Entry 6W6K (electron microscopy, 3.60 A resolution); this record covers chains A and C of the 18 polymer chains in the assembly.

Chain A:
Molecule: 16S rRNA
Organism: Escherichia coli (strain K12)
Sequence (1542 nucleotides; each row starts with the number of its first residue):
     1 AAAUUGAAGA GUUUGAUCAU GGCUCAGAUU GAACGCUGGC GGCAGGCCUA ACACAUGCAA
    61 GUCGAACGGU AACAGGAAGA AGCUUGCUUC UUUGCUGACG AGUGGCGGAC GGGUGAGUAA
   121 UGUCUGGGAA ACUGCCUGAU GGAGGGGGAU AACUACUGGA AACGGUAGCU AAUACCGCAU
   181 AACGUCGCAA GACCAAAGAG GGGGACCUUC GGGCCUCUUG CCAUCGGAUG UGCCCAGAUG
   241 GGAUUAGCUA GUAGGUGGGG UAACGGCUCA CCUAGGCGAC GAUCCCUAGC UGGUCUGAGA
   301 GGAUGACCAG CCACACUGGA ACUGAGACAC GGUCCAGACU CCUACGGGAG GCAGCAGUGG
   361 GGAAUAUUGC ACAAUGGGCG CAAGCCUGAU GCAGCCAUGC CGCGUGUAUG AAGAAGGCCU
   421 UCGGGUUGUA AAGUACUUUC AGCGGGGAGG AAGGGAGUAA AGUUAAUACC UUUGCUCAUU
   481 GACGUUACCC GCAGAAGAAG CACCGGCUAA CUCCGUGCCA GCAGCCGCGG UAAUACGGAG
   541 GGUGCAAGCG UUAAUCGGAA UUACUGGGCG UAAAGCGCAC GCAGGCGGUU UGUUAAGUCA
   601 GAUGUGAAAU CCCCGGGCUC AACCUGGGAA CUGCAUCUGA UACUGGCAAG CUUGAGUCUC
   661 GUAGAGGGGG GUAGAAUUCC AGGUGUAGCG GUGAAAUGCG UAGAGAUCUG GAGGAAUACC
   721 GGUGGCGAAG GCGGCCCCCU GGACGAAGAC UGACGCUCAG GUGCGAAAGC GUGGGGAGCA
   781 AACAGGAUUA GAUACCCUGG UAGUCCACGC CGUAAACGAU GUCGACUUGG AGGUUGUGCC
   841 CUUGAGGCGU GGCUUCCGGA GCUAACGCGU UAAGUCGACC GCCUGGGGAG UACGGCCGCA
   901 AGGUUAAAAC UCAAAUGAAU UGACGGGGGC CCGCACAAGC GGUGGAGCAU GUGGUUUAAU
   961 UCGAUGCAAC GCGAAGAACC UUACCUGGUC UUGACAUCCA CGGAAGUUUU CAGAGAUGAG
  1021 AAUGUGCCUU CGGGAACCGU GAGACAGGUG CUGCAUGGCU GUCGUCAGCU CGUGUUGUGA
  1081 AAUGUUGGGU UAAGUCCCGC AACGAGCGCA ACCCUUAUCC UUUGUUGCCA GCGGUCCGGC
  1141 CGGGAACUCA AAGGAGACUG CCAGUGAUAA ACUGGAGGAA GGUGGGGAUG ACGUCAAGUC
  1201 AUCAUGGCCC UUACGACCAG GGCUACACAC GUGCUACAAU GGCGCAUACA AAGAGAAGCG
  1261 ACCUCGCGAG AGCAAGCGGA CCUCAUAAAG UGCGUCGUAG UCCGGAUUGG AGUCUGCAAC
  1321 UCGACUCCAU GAAGUCGGAA UCGCUAGUAA UCGUGGAUCA GAAUGCCACG GUGAAUACGU
  1381 UCCCGGGCCU UGUACACACC GCCCGUCACA CCAUGGGAGU GGGUUGCAAA AGAAGUAGGU
  1441 AGCUUAACCU UCGGGAGGGC GCUUACCACU UUGUGAUUCA UGACUGGGGU GAAGUCGUAA
  1501 CAAGGUAACC GUAGGGGAAC CUGCGGUUGG AUCACCUCCU UA
Unresolved in the structure: 1535-1542
Residues lining bound ligands: Mg2+ (MG): G449, G450, A451, G481

Chain C:
Molecule: 30S ribosomal protein S3
Organism: Escherichia coli (strain K12)
UniProt: P0A7V3 (RS3_ECOLI); residues 0-232 here correspond to UniProt positions 1-233 (UniProt number = residue number + 1)
Amino-acid sequence (233 residues; row label = number of the first residue in the row; numbering starts at 0):
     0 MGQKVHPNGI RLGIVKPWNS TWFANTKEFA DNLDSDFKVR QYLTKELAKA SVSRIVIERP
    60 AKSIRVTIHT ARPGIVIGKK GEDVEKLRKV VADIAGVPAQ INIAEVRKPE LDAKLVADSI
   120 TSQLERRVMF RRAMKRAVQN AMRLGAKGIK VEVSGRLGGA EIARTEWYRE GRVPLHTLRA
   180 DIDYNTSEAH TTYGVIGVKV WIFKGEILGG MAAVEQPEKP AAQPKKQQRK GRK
Unresolved in the structure: 0, 207-232

Interface between chain A and chain C:
Contacting residue pairs - 43 pairs, chain A then chain C:
  U421(A) - Arg126(C)  sugar contact
  A1055(A) - Arg155(C)  sugar contact
  A1055(A) - Glu160(C)  hydrogen bond to the sugar
  A1055(A) - Gly193(C)  base contact
  U1056(A) - Arg155(C)  phosphate contact
  U1056(A) - Glu160(C)  phosphate contact
  U1056(A) - Ala162(C)  phosphate contact
  U1056(A) - Val194(C)  sugar contact
  G1057(A) - Ser153(C)  sugar contact
  G1057(A) - Val194(C)  sugar contact
  G1058(A) - Lys198(C)  phosphate contact
  U1060(A) - Gly1(C)  phosphate contact
  G1061(A) - Gly1(C)  phosphate contact
  G1061(A) - Gln2(C)  hydrogen bond to the phosphate
  U1062(A) - Gln2(C)  base contact
  G1106(A) - Arg168(C)  base contact
  G1106(A) - Gly170(C)  sugar contact
  G1106(A) - Arg171(C)  phosphate contact
  C1107(A) - Arg168(C)  hydrogen bond to the sugar
  C1107(A) - Arg171(C)  phosphate contact
  C1107(A) - Val172(C)  hydrogen bond to the phosphate
  C1107(A) - Pro173(C)  phosphate contact
  C1109(A) - His175(C)  salt bridge to the phosphate
  A1111(A) - Thr176(C)  hydrogen bond to the base
  C1112(A) - His175(C)  hydrogen bond to the base
  C1112(A) - Thr176(C)  base contact
  C1112(A) - Leu177(C)  hydrogen bond to the base
  C1112(A) - Arg178(C)  hydrogen bond to the base
  C1113(A) - Ile13(C)  sugar contact
  A1188(A) - Ile9(C)  sugar contact
  U1189(A) - Val4(C)  phosphate contact
  U1189(A) - His175(C)  hydrogen bond to the sugar
  G1190(A) - Gln2(C)  sugar contact
  G1190(A) - Val4(C)  phosphate contact
  A1191(A) - Gln2(C)  phosphate contact
  A1191(A) - Lys3(C)  salt bridge to the phosphate
  C1192(A) - Lys3(C)  salt bridge to the phosphate
  C1192(A) - Trp166(C)  phosphate contact
  G1193(A) - Thr164(C)  hydrogen bond to the phosphate
  G1193(A) - Trp166(C)  hydrogen bond to the phosphate
  A1204(A) - His189(C)  hydrogen bond to the sugar
  G1206(A) - Thr191(C)  sugar contact
  G1255(A) - Thr25(C)  phosphate contact
Interface residues without a listed pair, chain A (28 interface residues in all): A532, G1108, A1110, A1196, U1205
Interface residues without a listed pair, chain C (33 interface residues in all): Gly154, Ile161, Leu174, Glu187, Gly196

Summary:
Chain A and chain C form an interface of 28 and 33 residues respectively, with 12 hydrogen bonds and 3 salt
bridges. Polar contacts include A1111(A)-Thr176(C), C1112(A)-His175(C) and C1112(A)-Leu177(C). Chain A binds
Mg2+.
Here chain A is 16S rRNA and chain C is 30S ribosomal protein S3, both from Escherichia coli (strain K12).
Entry 6W6K (30S-Activated-high-Mg2+) was determined by electron microscopy (same publication as 6W77, 6W7M,
6W7N and 6W7W).
